3BH2 - chains B and C of the 4 polymer chains in the assembly; structure by X-ray diffraction, 2.40 A resolution.

Chain B (and C):
Name: Acetoacetate decarboxylase
Source organism: Clostridium acetobutylicum ATCC 824
Notes: EC 4.1.1.4; chain C of this document is another copy of the same molecule, construct and numbering; everything in this record applies to it too
Reference sequence: P23670 (ADC_CLOAB); residues 1-244 here = UniProt positions 1-244
Sequence (244 residues; numbered 1 to 244; the number before each row is that of its first residue):
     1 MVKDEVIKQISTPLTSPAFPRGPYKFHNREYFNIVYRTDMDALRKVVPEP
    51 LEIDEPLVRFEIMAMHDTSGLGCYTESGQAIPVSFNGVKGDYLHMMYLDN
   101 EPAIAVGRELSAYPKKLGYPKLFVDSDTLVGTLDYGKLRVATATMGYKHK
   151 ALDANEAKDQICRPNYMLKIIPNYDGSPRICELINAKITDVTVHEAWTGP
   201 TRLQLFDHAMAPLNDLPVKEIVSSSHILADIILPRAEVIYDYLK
Differences from the reference sequence: engineered mutation Val2 (Leu in P23670)
UniProt features mapped onto this chain:
  - active site: Lys115 (Schiff-base intermediate with acetoacetate)
  - site: Lys116 (Important for activity)
  - mutagenesis: Lys115 (K115C/Q: Complete loss of activity), Lys116 (K116C/N: Retains 2% of wild type activity; K116R: Retains 20% of wild type activity)
From the paper describing this entry:
  - catalytic residues: Glu76, Lys115
  - catalytic residues: Arg29 (proposed by the authors, not directly observed)
  - mutagenesis - R29Q (>2,000-fold), E61Q (20-fold), E76Q (250- fold): decreased catalytic activity

Interface between chain B and chain C:
Residue-residue contacts (19; chain B residue first):
  Val124(B) - Cys73(C)  hydrophobic
  Ser126(B) - Leu71(C)
  Ser126(B) - Gly72(C)
  Ser126(B) - Cys73(C)  hydrogen bond (backbone-backbone)
  Ser126(B) - Asp99(C)  hydrogen bond (side chain-backbone)
  Ser126(B) - Asn100(C)  hydrogen bond
  Asp127(B) - Leu71(C)
  Asp127(B) - Asn100(C)
  Asp127(B) - Pro102(C)
  Tyr147(B) - Asp67(C)  hydrogen bond
  Tyr147(B) - Thr68(C)
  Tyr147(B) - Gly70(C)  hydrogen bond (backbone-backbone)
  Tyr147(B) - Gly72(C)
  Lys148(B) - Asp67(C)  salt bridge
  Lys148(B) - Ser69(C)  hydrogen bond (backbone-side chain)
  Lys148(B) - Gly70(C)  hydrogen bond (backbone-backbone)
  His149(B) - Pro20(C)
  His149(B) - Gly70(C)  hydrogen bond (side chain-backbone)
  Trp197(B) - Ser69(C)
Interface residues without a listed pair, chain B (8 interface residues in all): Glu195
Interface residues without a listed pair, chain C (12 interface residues in all): Arg21

In short:
The interface between chain B and chain C involves 8 residues on one side and 12 on the other; the contacts
include 8 hydrogen bonds and 1 salt bridge. Polar pairs include Lys148(B)-Asp67(C), Ser126(B)-Asp99(C) and
Ser126(B)-Asn100(C). From the paper: catalytic residues Glu76(B), Lys115(B) and Arg29(B); R29Q, E61Q and E76Q
of chain B reduce catalytic activity.
Both chains are Acetoacetate decarboxylase (Clostridium acetobutylicum ATCC 824). Entry 3BH2 (Structural
Studies of Acetoacetate Decarboxylase) was determined by X-ray diffraction (same publication as 3BGT and
3BH3).
